7RE0 - chains B and T of the 8 polymer chains in the assembly; structure by electron microscopy, 3.50 A resolution.

[Chain B]
Protein: Non-structural protein 8
Organism: Severe acute respiratory syndrome coronavirus 2
UniProtKB: P0DTD1 (R1AB_SARS2); residues 1-198 here correspond to UniProt positions 3943-4140 (UniProt number = residue number + 3942)
Sequence (199 residues; numbered 0 to 198; the number before each row is that of its first residue; numbering starts at 0):
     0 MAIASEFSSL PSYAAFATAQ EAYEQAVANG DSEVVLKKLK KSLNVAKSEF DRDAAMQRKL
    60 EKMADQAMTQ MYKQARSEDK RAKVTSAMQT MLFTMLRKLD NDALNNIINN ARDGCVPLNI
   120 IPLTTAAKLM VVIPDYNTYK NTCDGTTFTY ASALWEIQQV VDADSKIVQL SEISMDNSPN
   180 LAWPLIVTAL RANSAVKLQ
Disordered / not traced: 0-5, 192-198
Sequence notes: initiating methionine (0)
Swiss-Prot annotation at these positions:
  - site: Gln198 (Cleavage)

[Chain T]
Molecule: Template RNA
Sequence (55 nucleotides; row label = number of the first residue in the row):
    82 CUAUCCCCAU GUGAUUUUAA UAGCUUCUUA GGAGAAUGAC GUAGCAUGCU ACGCG
Disordered / not traced: 82-98, 136

[Chain B / chain T interface]
Contacting residue pairs - 7 pairs, chain B then chain T:
  Lys40(B) with U123(T), phosphate contact; A124(T), salt bridge to the phosphate
  Asn43(B) with G122(T), phosphate contact; U123(T), phosphate contact
  Ser47(B) with G122(T), sugar contact
  Lys61(B) with G112(T), hydrogen bond to the phosphate; G113(T), salt bridge to the phosphate

[Overview]
4 residues of chain B and 5 residues of chain T are in contact, with 1 hydrogen bond and 2 salt bridges. Polar
contacts include Lys61(B)-G112(T), Lys40(B)-A124(T) and Lys61(B)-G113(T).
Chain B is Non-structural protein 8 (Severe acute respiratory syndrome coronavirus 2) and chain T is Template
RNA; the structure, SARS-CoV-2 replication-transcription complex bound to nsp13 helicase - nsp13(2)-RTC -
swiveled class, was determined by electron microscopy, deposited together with 7RDX, 7RDY, 7RDZ, 7RE1, 7RE2
and 7RE3.
